Entry 5DMK (X-ray diffraction, 2.45 A resolution); this record covers chains A and B.

[Chain A]
Molecule: H-2 class II histocompatibility antigen, A-D alpha chain
Organism: Mus musculus
UniProtKB: P04228 (HA2D_MOUSE); residues 1-173 here correspond to UniProt positions 26-198 (UniProt number = residue number + 25)
Sequence (173 residues; numbered 1 to 173; the number before each row is that of its first residue):
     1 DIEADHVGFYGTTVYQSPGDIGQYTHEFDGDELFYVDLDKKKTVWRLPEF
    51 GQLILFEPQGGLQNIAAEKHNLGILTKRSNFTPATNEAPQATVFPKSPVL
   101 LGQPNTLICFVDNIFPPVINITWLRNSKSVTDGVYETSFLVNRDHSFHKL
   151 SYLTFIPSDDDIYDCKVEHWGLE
Unresolved in the structure: 1, 173
Disulfides: Cys109-Cys165
Swiss-Prot annotation at these positions:
  - glycosylation: Asn120 (N-linked (GlcNAc...) asparagine)

[Chain B]
Molecule: beta chain of Major Histocompatibility Complex Class II, I-Ag7, H2-Ab1 protein
Organism: Mus musculus
UniProtKB: Q31135 (Q31135_MOUSE); the construct has insertions or renumbered stretches relative to UniProt, so the offset changes along the chain: 5-65 = UniProt 31-91; 69-96 = UniProt 93-120; 98-192 = UniProt 121-215
Sequence (212 residues; each row starts with the number of its first residue; note: 8 numbers in that range are skipped by the numbering (no residue carries them; nothing is unmodelled there); numbers below 1 keep their minus sign (Ser-27 is residue -27)):
   -27 SRLGLWSRMDQL
   -10 AKELTAELVPRGSGSERHFVHQFKGECYFTNGTQRIRLVTRYIYNREEYL
    40 RFDSDVGEYRAVTELGRHSAEYYNKQ
    67 Y
    69 LERTRAELDTACRHNYEETEVPTSLRRL
    98 EQPNVAISLSRTEALNHHNTLVCSVTDFYPAKIKVRWFRNGQEETVGVSS
   148 TQLIRNGDWTFQVLVMLEMTPHQGEVYTCHVEHPSLKSPITVEWR
Unresolved in the structure: -10 to 4, 108-114
Disulfides: Cys16-Cys80, Cys120-Cys176
Construct notes: linker (-3 to 4)
Ligand contacts: citrate anion (FLC): Trp-22, Arg-20, Arg71

[Interface between chain A and chain B]
Pairs across the interface (144):
  Ile2(A) - Tyr17(B)  hydrophobic
  Ile2(A) - Arg26(B)
  Glu3(A) - Thr19(B)
  Ala4(A) - Phe18(B)
  Ala4(A) - Thr19(B)
  Asp5(A) - Phe18(B)  hydrogen bond (backbone-backbone)
  Asp5(A) - Thr19(B)
  Asp5(A) - Asn20(B)  hydrogen bond (side chain-backbone)
  His6(A) - Cys16(B)
  His6(A) - Tyr17(B)
  His6(A) - Phe18(B)  hydrogen bond (backbone-backbone)
  His6(A) - Tyr84(B)
  His6(A) - Leu93(B)
  Val7(A) - Cys16(B)
  Val7(A) - Tyr17(B)  hydrophobic
  Gly8(A) - Gly14(B)
  Gly8(A) - Glu15(B)
  Gly8(A) - Cys16(B)  hydrogen bond (backbone-backbone)
  Gly8(A) - Phe18(B)
  Phe9(A) - Gly14(B)
  Phe9(A) - Glu15(B)
  Tyr10(A) - Arg-26(B)
  Tyr10(A) - Leu-25(B)
  Tyr10(A) - Gly-24(B)
  Tyr10(A) - Leu-23(B)  hydrogen bond (backbone-backbone)
  Tyr10(A) - Gly14(B)  hydrogen bond (backbone-backbone)
  Tyr10(A) - Cys16(B)  hydrophobic
  Tyr10(A) - Asn83(B)
  Tyr10(A) - Glu88(B)  hydrogen bond
  Gly11(A) - Phe12(B)
  Thr12(A) - Phe12(B)
  Thr13(A) - Gln11(B)
  Thr13(A) - Phe12(B)  hydrogen bond (backbone-backbone)
  Val14(A) - Val9(B)  hydrophobic
  Val14(A) - His10(B)
  Tyr15(A) - Val9(B)
  Tyr15(A) - His10(B)  hydrogen bond (backbone-backbone)
  Gln16(A) - His7(B)
  Gln16(A) - Phe8(B)
  Gln16(A) - Val9(B)
  Ser17(A) - His7(B)
  Ser17(A) - Phe8(B)  hydrogen bond (backbone-backbone)
  Pro18(A) - Arg6(B)
  Tyr24(A) - Gly-24(B)
  His26(A) - Leu-25(B)
  His26(A) - Gly-24(B)
  Phe28(A) - Glu88(B)
  Phe28(A) - Ser92(B)
  Asp29(A) - Arg152(B)  hydrogen bond (backbone-side chain)
  Gly30(A) - Arg152(B)
  Asp31(A) - Tyr126(B)
  Asp31(A) - Arg152(B)  salt bridge
  Asp31(A) - Trp156(B)
  Glu32(A) - Trp156(B)  hydrogen bond (backbone-side chain)
  Leu33(A) - Arg-26(B)
  Leu33(A) - Trp156(B)  hydrophobic
  Trp45(A) - Arg-26(B)
  Arg46(A) - Gly154(B)  hydrogen bond (side chain-backbone)
  Arg46(A) - Asp155(B)
  Arg46(A) - Trp156(B)
  Leu47(A) - Asp155(B)
  Leu47(A) - Trp156(B)  hydrophobic
  Glu49(A) - Arg95(B)  salt bridge
  Phe50(A) - Trp156(B)
  Ile54(A) - Glu86(B)
  Ile54(A) - Thr87(B)
  Ile54(A) - Pro90(B)  hydrophobic
  Leu55(A) - Ser-27(B)
  Leu55(A) - Arg-26(B)  hydrogen bond (backbone-backbone)
  Phe56(A) - Arg-26(B)
  Gln63(A) - Trp-22(B)
  Asn64(A) - Leu-23(B)  hydrogen bond (side chain-backbone)
  Asn64(A) - Trp-22(B)
  Asn64(A) - Ser-21(B)  hydrogen bond (side chain-backbone)
  Asn64(A) - Phe12(B)
  Ala67(A) - Ser-21(B)
  Ala67(A) - Met-19(B)  hydrophobic
  Glu68(A) - Ser-21(B)  hydrogen bond
  Glu68(A) - His10(B)  salt bridge
  Glu68(A) - Gln11(B)  hydrogen bond (side chain-backbone)
  Glu68(A) - Phe12(B)  hydrogen bond (side chain-backbone)
  His70(A) - Met-19(B)
  His70(A) - Asp-18(B)  hydrogen bond (side chain-backbone)
  Asn71(A) - Ser-21(B)
  Asn71(A) - Arg-20(B)  hydrogen bond (side chain-backbone)
  Asn71(A) - Met-19(B)
  Asn71(A) - Asp-18(B)  hydrogen bond (side chain-backbone)
  Asn71(A) - His10(B)
  Asn71(A) - Tyr62(B)
  Leu72(A) - Phe8(B)
  Leu72(A) - Val9(B)
  Leu72(A) - His10(B)
  Ile74(A) - Asp-18(B)
  Ile74(A) - Gln-17(B)
  Ile74(A) - Leu-16(B)  hydrophobic
  Leu75(A) - Tyr33(B)  hydrophobic
  Leu75(A) - Tyr38(B)
  Leu75(A) - Leu54(B)  hydrophobic
  Thr76(A) - Phe8(B)
  Thr76(A) - Tyr33(B)
  Arg78(A) - Asp-18(B)  salt bridge
  Arg78(A) - Leu54(B)  hydrogen bond (side chain-backbone)
  Arg78(A) - Ser58(B)  hydrogen bond
  Ser79(A) - Tyr33(B)  hydrogen bond
  Phe81(A) - Arg6(B)
  Phe81(A) - Phe8(B)
  Thr82(A) - Phe8(B)
  Thr82(A) - Tyr33(B)  hydrogen bond (backbone-side chain)
  Thr82(A) - Asn34(B)  hydrogen bond (backbone-side chain)
  Pro83(A) - Arg6(B)
  Pro83(A) - His7(B)
  Pro83(A) - Phe8(B)  hydrophobic
  Pro83(A) - Asn34(B)
  Ala84(A) - His7(B)  hydrogen bond (backbone-backbone)
  Ala84(A) - Asn34(B)
  Glu87(A) - Arg35(B)  salt bridge
  Phe94(A) - Ile151(B)  hydrophobic
  Phe94(A) - Asn153(B)
  Phe94(A) - Gln159(B)
  Pro95(A) - Gln159(B)  hydrogen bond (backbone-side chain)
  Lys96(A) - Thr123(B)
  Lys96(A) - Asp124(B)  salt bridge
  Lys96(A) - Asp155(B)  salt bridge
  Lys96(A) - Thr157(B)  hydrogen bond
  Lys96(A) - Gln159(B)  hydrogen bond (backbone-side chain)
  Pro98(A) - Ser121(B)
  Ile108(A) - Asn153(B)
  Phe115(A) - Asn34(B)
  Phe115(A) - Arg35(B)
  Pro116(A) - Val9(B)  hydrophobic
  Val141(A) - Lys13(B)
  Asn142(A) - Lys13(B)  hydrogen bond (backbone-side chain)
  Asp144(A) - Arg35(B)  salt bridge
  His145(A) - Gln11(B)  hydrogen bond (backbone-side chain)
  His145(A) - Lys13(B)  hydrogen bond
  His145(A) - Ile32(B)
  His145(A) - Arg35(B)  hydrogen bond (backbone-side chain)
  Ser146(A) - Arg35(B)
  Phe147(A) - Gln11(B)
  Leu150(A) - Asn153(B)
  Tyr152(A) - Asn153(B)  hydrogen bond (side chain-backbone)
  Tyr152(A) - Gly154(B)  hydrogen bond (side chain-backbone)
  Tyr152(A) - Asp155(B)  hydrogen bond (side chain-backbone)
  Trp170(A) - His7(B)
Interface residues without a listed pair, chain A (71 interface residues in all): Phe34, Leu53, Asn86, Ser97, Pro117
Interface residues without a listed pair, chain B (62 interface residues in all): Val28, Arg30, Tyr31, Glu37, Gly55

[Overview]
71 residues of chain A face 62 of chain B across their interface; the contacts include 38 hydrogen bonds and 8
salt bridges. Polar pairs include Asp31(A)-Arg152(B), Glu49(A)-Arg95(B) and Glu68(A)-His10(B). Chain B binds
citrate anion.
Chain A is H-2 class II histocompatibility antigen, A-D alpha chain and chain B is beta chain of Major
Histocompatibility Complex Class II, I-Ag7, H2-Ab1 protein, both from Mus musculus; the structure, Crystal
Structure of IAg7 in complex with RLGL-WE14, was determined by X-ray diffraction.
